7UZZ - chains J and E of the 11 polymer chains in the assembly; structure by electron microscopy, 4.45 A resolution (low resolution: residue-level contacts below are approximate; hydrogen-bond / salt-bridge calls are withheld).

Chain J:
Name: CRISPR system Cms protein Csm2
Source organism: Staphylococcus epidermidis RP62A
UniProt: Q5HK90 (Q5HK90_STAEQ); residues 14-141 here correspond to UniProt positions 1-128 (UniProt number = residue number - 13)
Amino-acid sequence (128 residues; row label = number of the first residue in the row):
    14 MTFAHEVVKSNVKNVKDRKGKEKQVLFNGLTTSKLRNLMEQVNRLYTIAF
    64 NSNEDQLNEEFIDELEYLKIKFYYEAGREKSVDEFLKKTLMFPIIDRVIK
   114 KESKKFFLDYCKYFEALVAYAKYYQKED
Not modelled in the structure: 14-16, 28-36, 62-73, 140-141

Chain E:
Name: CRISPR system Cms protein Csm5
Source organism: Staphylococcus epidermidis RP62A
UniProt: Q5HK93 (Q5HK93_STAEQ); residues 1-340 here = UniProt positions 1-340
Amino-acid sequence (340 residues; numbered 1 to 340; the number before each row is that of its first residue):
     1 MTIKNYEVVIKTLGPIHIGSGQVMKKQDYIYDFYNSKVYMINGNKLVKFL
    51 KRKNLLYTYQNFLRYPPKNPRENGLKDYLDAQNVKQSEWEAFVSYSEKVN
   101 QGKKYGNTRPKPLNDLHLMVRDGQNKVYLPGSSIKGAIKTTLVSKYNNEK
   151 NKDIYSKIKVSDSKPIDESNLAIYQKIDINKSEKSMPLYRECIDVNTEIK
   201 FKLTIEDEIYSINEIEQSIQDFYKNYYDKWLVGFKETKGGRRFALEGGIP
   251 DVLNQNILFLGAGTGFVSKTTHYQLKNRKQAKQDSFEILTKKFRGTYGKM
   301 KEIPSNVPVALKGTTNQSRHTSYQQGMCKVSFQELNNEVL
Not modelled in the structure: 1-3, 99-112, 269-276, 291-298, 303-309, 334-340

Chain J / chain E interface:
Contacting residue pairs (16):
  Asp76(J) - Lys48(E)
  Glu79(J) - Lys51(E)
  Tyr80(J) - Gly43(E)
  Tyr80(J) - Asn44(E)
  Lys82(J) - Lys51(E)
  Ile83(J) - Val47(E)
  Ile83(J) - Leu56(E)
  Tyr86(J) - Gln60(E)
  Tyr86(J) - Leu63(E)
  Tyr86(J) - Arg64(E)
  Tyr87(J) - Gln27(E)
  Tyr87(J) - Gly43(E)
  Tyr87(J) - Tyr59(E)
  Arg91(J) - Gln27(E)
  Glu92(J) - Lys25(E)
  Phe105(J) - Arg64(E)
Interface residues without a listed pair, chain J (11 interface residues in all): Asp96
Interface residues without a listed pair, chain E (14 interface residues in all): Asp28, Leu46

Summary:
11 residues of chain J and 14 residues of chain E are in contact.
Here chain J is CRISPR system Cms protein Csm2 and chain E is CRISPR system Cms protein Csm5, both from
Staphylococcus epidermidis RP62A. Entry 7UZZ (Staphylococcus epidermidis RP62a CRISPR tall effector complex)
was determined by electron microscopy (same publication as 7UZW, 7UZX, 7UZY, 7V00, 7V01 and 7V02).
